Entry 6WPH (X-ray diffraction, 2.72 A resolution); this record covers chains A and T of the 4 polymer chains in the assembly.

Chain A:
Name: Reverse transcriptase/ribonuclease H
From: Human immunodeficiency virus type 1 group M subtype B (isolate HXB2)
Notes: EC 2.7.7.49, 2.7.7.7, 3.1.26.13
UniProtKB: P04585 (POL_HV1H2); residues 1-560 here correspond to UniProt positions 588-1147 (UniProt number = residue number + 587)
Sequence (560 residues; row label = number of the first residue in the row):
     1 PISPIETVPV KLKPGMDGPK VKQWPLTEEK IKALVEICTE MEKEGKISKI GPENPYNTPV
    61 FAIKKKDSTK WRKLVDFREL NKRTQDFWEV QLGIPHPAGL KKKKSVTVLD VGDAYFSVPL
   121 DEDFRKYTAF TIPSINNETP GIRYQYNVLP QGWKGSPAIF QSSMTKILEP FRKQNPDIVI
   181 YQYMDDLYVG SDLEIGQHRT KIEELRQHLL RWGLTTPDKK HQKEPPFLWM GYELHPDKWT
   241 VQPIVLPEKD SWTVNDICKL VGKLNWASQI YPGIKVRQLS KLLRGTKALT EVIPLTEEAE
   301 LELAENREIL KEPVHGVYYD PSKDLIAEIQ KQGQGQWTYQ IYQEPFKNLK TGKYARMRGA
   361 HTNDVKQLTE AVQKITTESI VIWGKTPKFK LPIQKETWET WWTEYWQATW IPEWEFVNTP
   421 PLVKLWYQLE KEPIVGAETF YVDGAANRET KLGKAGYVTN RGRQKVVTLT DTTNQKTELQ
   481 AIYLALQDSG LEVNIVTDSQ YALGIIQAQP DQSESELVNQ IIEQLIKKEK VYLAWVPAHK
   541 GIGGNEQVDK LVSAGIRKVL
Unresolved in the structure: 134-141, 557-560
Construct notes: engineered mutation Cys258 (Gln845 in P04585), Ser280 (Cys867 in P04585)
Metal / ion sites: Mg2+: Asp443, Glu478, Asp498
Ligand contacts: ftc-mp (43X; [(2R,5S)-5-(4-amino-5-fluoro-2-oxopyrimidin-1(2H)-yl)-1,3-oxathiolan-2-yl]methyl dihydrogen phosphate): Arg72, Asp110, Tyr115, Gln151, Met184, Asp185
UniProt features mapped onto this chain:
  - region: Phe227 to His235 (RT 'primer grip')
  - motif: Trp398 to Trp414 (Tryptophan repeat motif)
  - binding site (Mg(2+)): Asp110, Asp185, Asp186, Asp443, Glu478, Asp498, Asp549
  - site: Trp401 (Essential for RT p66/p51 heterodimerization), Trp414 (Essential for RT p66/p51 heterodimerization), Phe440, Tyr441 (Cleavage), Leu560 (Cleavage)
From the paper describing this entry:
  - binding site for ftc-mp: Arg72, Asp185

Chain T:
Molecule: DNA template 27-mer
Sequence (27 nucleotides; each row starts with the number of its first residue):
   701 ATGGGCGGCG CCCGAACAGG GACTGTG
Unresolved in the structure: 701-702, 725-727

How chain A and chain T interact:
Pairs across the interface (40; chain A residue first):
  Trp24(A) - DG704(T)  base contact
  Phe61(A) - DG704(T)  base contact
  Phe61(A) - DG705(T)  sugar contact
  Leu74(A) - DG705(T)  base contact
  Val75(A) - DG705(T)  sugar contact
  Asp76(A) - DG705(T)  sugar contact
  Arg78(A) - DG705(T)  salt bridge to the phosphate
  Arg78(A) - DC706(T)  phosphate contact
  Asn81(A) - DC706(T)  sugar contact
  Glu89(A) - DG707(T)  phosphate contact
  Glu89(A) - DG708(T)  phosphate contact
  Gln91(A) - DG708(T)  phosphate contact
  Leu92(A) - DC709(T)  sugar contact
  Gly93(A) - DC709(T)  sugar contact
  Ile94(A) - DG708(T)  base contact
  Ile94(A) - DC709(T)  sugar contact
  Gly152(A) - DG705(T)  sugar contact
  Gly152(A) - DC706(T)  sugar contact
  Lys154(A) - DC706(T)  phosphate contact
  Lys154(A) - DG707(T)  phosphate contact
  Pro157(A) - DC706(T)  base contact
  Pro157(A) - DG707(T)  sugar contact
  Tyr183(A) - DG707(T)  hydrogen bond to the base
  Tyr183(A) - DG708(T)  hydrogen bond to the base
  Asn265(A) - DC711(T)  sugar contact
  Ser280(A) - DC712(T)  sugar contact
  Ser280(A) - DC713(T)  phosphate contact
  Arg284(A) - DC713(T)  salt bridge to the phosphate
  Arg284(A) - DG714(T)  phosphate contact
  Gly285(A) - DC713(T)  phosphate contact
  Gly285(A) - DG714(T)  hydrogen bond to the phosphate
  Lys353(A) - DC711(T)  phosphate contact
  Lys353(A) - DC712(T)  salt bridge to the phosphate
  Ala355(A) - DC712(T)  phosphate contact
  Arg356(A) - DC712(T)  phosphate contact
  Arg448(A) - DC723(T)  base contact
  Asn474(A) - DC723(T)  sugar contact
  Gln500(A) - DG721(T)  phosphate contact
  Gln500(A) - DA722(T)  hydrogen bond to the phosphate
  His539(A) - DC723(T)  salt bridge to the phosphate
Interface residues without a listed pair, chain A (36 interface residues in all): Gln151, Trp153, Met184, Lys281, Leu283, Lys374, Gln475, Asp498, Ile556
Interface residues without a listed pair, chain T (14 interface residues in all): DT724

Overview:
36 residues of chain A face 14 of chain T across their interface, with 4 hydrogen bonds and 4 salt bridges.
Polar contacts include Tyr183(A)-DG707(T), Tyr183(A)-DG708(T) and Gly285(A)-DG714(T). Chain A binds ftc-mp.
UniProt lists 7 Mg2+-binding residues on chain A. From the paper: a binding site for ftc-mp at Arg72(A) and
Asp185(A).
Here chain A is Reverse transcriptase/ribonuclease H (Human immunodeficiency virus type 1 group M subtype B
(isolate HXB2)) and chain T is DNA template 27-mer. Entry 6WPH (Structure of HIV-1 Reverse Transcriptase (RT)
in complex with dsDNA and (-)-FTC) was determined by X-ray diffraction together with 6WPF and 6WPJ from the
same study.
